PDB entry 7CGO | electron microscopy, 3.90 A resolution | chains DG and DL of the 219 polymer chains in the assembly

Chain DG (and DL):
Molecule: Flagellar hook protein FlgE
Organism: Salmonella typhimurium (strain LT2 / SGSC1412 / ATCC 700720)
Notes: chain DL of this document is another copy of the same molecule, construct and numbering; everything in this record applies to it too
Reference sequence: P0A1J1 (FLGE_SALTY); residue numbers follow UniProt; this construct covers 1-403
Amino-acid sequence (403 residues; numbered 1 to 403; the number before each row is that of its first residue):
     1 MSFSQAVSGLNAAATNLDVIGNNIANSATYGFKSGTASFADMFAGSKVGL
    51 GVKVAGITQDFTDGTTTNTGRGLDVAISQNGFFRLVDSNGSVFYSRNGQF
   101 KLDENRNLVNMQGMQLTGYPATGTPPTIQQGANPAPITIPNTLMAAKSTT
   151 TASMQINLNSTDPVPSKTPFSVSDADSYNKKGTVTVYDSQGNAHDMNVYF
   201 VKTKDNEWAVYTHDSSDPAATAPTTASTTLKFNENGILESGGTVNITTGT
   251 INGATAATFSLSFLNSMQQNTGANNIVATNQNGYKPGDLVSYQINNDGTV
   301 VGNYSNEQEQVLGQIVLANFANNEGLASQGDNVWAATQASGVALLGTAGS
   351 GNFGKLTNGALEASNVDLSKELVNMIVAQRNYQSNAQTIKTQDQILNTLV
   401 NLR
Disordered / not traced: 1, 403

How chain DG and chain DL interact:
Pairs across the interface (69; chain DG residue first):
  L17(DG) - Q392(DL)
  L17(DG) - I395(DL)  hydrophobic
  D18(DG) - S2(DL)
  D18(DG) - Q5(DL)
  V19(DG) - V48(DL)  hydrophobic
  N22(DG) - G49(DL)
  N22(DG) - L50(DL)
  N22(DG) - G51(DL)  hydrogen bond (side chain-backbone)
  I24(DG) - N381(DL)
  I24(DG) - S384(DL)
  I24(DG) - N385(DL)
  A25(DG) - Q5(DL)
  A25(DG) - G9(DL)
  A25(DG) - V52(DL)
  N26(DG) - D41(DL)  hydrogen bond
  N26(DG) - G51(DL)
  N26(DG) - V52(DL)  hydrogen bond (side chain-backbone)
  S27(DG) - N381(DL)  hydrogen bond
  T29(DG) - F39(DL)
  T29(DG) - D41(DL)
  F32(DG) - D41(DL)
  N68(DG) - K370(DL)
  R71(DG) - D60(DL)
  R71(DG) - T62(DL)
  R71(DG) - E324(DL)  salt bridge
  Q99(DG) - T58(DL)  hydrogen bond
  K101(DG) - N322(DL)
  K101(DG) - N323(DL)  hydrogen bond (side chain-backbone)
  K101(DG) - E324(DL)  hydrogen bond (side chain-backbone)
  K101(DG) - G325(DL)
  L102(DG) - A321(DL)
  L102(DG) - N322(DL)
  L102(DG) - N323(DL)
  D103(DG) - A321(DL)
  D103(DG) - N322(DL)  hydrogen bond (backbone-backbone)
  E104(DG) - A321(DL)
  E104(DG) - N322(DL)
  E104(DG) - A339(DL)
  E104(DG) - G341(DL)
  R106(DG) - N319(DL)
  R106(DG) - F320(DL)
  R106(DG) - A321(DL)
  R106(DG) - L344(DL)
  R106(DG) - N352(DL)
  M111(DG) - S38(DL)
  M111(DG) - T58(DL)
  Q112(DG) - A40(DL)
  N141(DG) - L344(DL)
  D288(DG) - G351(DL)
  L289(DG) - G351(DL)
  L289(DG) - N352(DL)  hydrogen bond (backbone-backbone)
  V290(DG) - G351(DL)
  V290(DG) - N352(DL)
  S328(DG) - F43(DL)
  G330(DG) - D41(DL)
  G330(DG) - M42(DL)  hydrogen bond (backbone-backbone)
  G330(DG) - F43(DL)
  D331(DG) - A40(DL)
  D331(DG) - D41(DL)
  D331(DG) - M42(DL)
  M375(DG) - Q387(DL)
  M375(DG) - T388(DL)  hydrogen bond
  M375(DG) - T391(DL)
  Q379(DG) - T391(DL)
  Q379(DG) - Q394(DL)
  Q379(DG) - I395(DL)
  Y382(DG) - I395(DL)  hydrophobic
  Y382(DG) - L399(DL)
  A386(DG) - L402(DL)
Also at the interface, not in a pair above, chain DG (41 interface residues in all): T15, G21, I57, N105, S305, N332, L368, Q383, I389, K390
Also at the interface, not in a pair above, chain DL (45 interface residues in all): K47, A55, S340, T398

Overview:
41 residues of chain DG and 45 residues of chain DL are in contact; the contacts include 11 hydrogen bonds and
1 salt bridge. Polar pairs include R71(DG)-E324(DL), N22(DG)-G51(DL) and N26(DG)-D41(DL).
Both chains are Flagellar hook protein FlgE (Salmonella typhimurium (strain LT2 / SGSC1412 / ATCC 700720)).
Entry 7CGO (Cryo-EM structure of the flagellar motor-hook complex from Salmonella) was determined by electron
microscopy (same publication as 7CBL, 7CBM, 7CG0, 7CG4, 7E80, 7E81 and 7E82).
